PDB entry 8VKO | electron microscopy, 2.68 A resolution | chains A and C of the 6 polymer chains in the assembly

== Chain A (and C) ==
Protein: Spike glycoprotein
From: Severe acute respiratory syndrome coronavirus 2
Notes: chain C of this document is another copy of the same molecule, construct and numbering; everything in this record applies to it too
UniProtKB: P0DTC2 (SPIKE_SARS2); numbering as in UniProt; present here: 1-23, 27-143, 145-1207
Chain sequence (1284 residues; row label = number of the first residue in the row; note: 4 numbers in that range are skipped by the numbering (no residue carries them; nothing is unmodelled there)):
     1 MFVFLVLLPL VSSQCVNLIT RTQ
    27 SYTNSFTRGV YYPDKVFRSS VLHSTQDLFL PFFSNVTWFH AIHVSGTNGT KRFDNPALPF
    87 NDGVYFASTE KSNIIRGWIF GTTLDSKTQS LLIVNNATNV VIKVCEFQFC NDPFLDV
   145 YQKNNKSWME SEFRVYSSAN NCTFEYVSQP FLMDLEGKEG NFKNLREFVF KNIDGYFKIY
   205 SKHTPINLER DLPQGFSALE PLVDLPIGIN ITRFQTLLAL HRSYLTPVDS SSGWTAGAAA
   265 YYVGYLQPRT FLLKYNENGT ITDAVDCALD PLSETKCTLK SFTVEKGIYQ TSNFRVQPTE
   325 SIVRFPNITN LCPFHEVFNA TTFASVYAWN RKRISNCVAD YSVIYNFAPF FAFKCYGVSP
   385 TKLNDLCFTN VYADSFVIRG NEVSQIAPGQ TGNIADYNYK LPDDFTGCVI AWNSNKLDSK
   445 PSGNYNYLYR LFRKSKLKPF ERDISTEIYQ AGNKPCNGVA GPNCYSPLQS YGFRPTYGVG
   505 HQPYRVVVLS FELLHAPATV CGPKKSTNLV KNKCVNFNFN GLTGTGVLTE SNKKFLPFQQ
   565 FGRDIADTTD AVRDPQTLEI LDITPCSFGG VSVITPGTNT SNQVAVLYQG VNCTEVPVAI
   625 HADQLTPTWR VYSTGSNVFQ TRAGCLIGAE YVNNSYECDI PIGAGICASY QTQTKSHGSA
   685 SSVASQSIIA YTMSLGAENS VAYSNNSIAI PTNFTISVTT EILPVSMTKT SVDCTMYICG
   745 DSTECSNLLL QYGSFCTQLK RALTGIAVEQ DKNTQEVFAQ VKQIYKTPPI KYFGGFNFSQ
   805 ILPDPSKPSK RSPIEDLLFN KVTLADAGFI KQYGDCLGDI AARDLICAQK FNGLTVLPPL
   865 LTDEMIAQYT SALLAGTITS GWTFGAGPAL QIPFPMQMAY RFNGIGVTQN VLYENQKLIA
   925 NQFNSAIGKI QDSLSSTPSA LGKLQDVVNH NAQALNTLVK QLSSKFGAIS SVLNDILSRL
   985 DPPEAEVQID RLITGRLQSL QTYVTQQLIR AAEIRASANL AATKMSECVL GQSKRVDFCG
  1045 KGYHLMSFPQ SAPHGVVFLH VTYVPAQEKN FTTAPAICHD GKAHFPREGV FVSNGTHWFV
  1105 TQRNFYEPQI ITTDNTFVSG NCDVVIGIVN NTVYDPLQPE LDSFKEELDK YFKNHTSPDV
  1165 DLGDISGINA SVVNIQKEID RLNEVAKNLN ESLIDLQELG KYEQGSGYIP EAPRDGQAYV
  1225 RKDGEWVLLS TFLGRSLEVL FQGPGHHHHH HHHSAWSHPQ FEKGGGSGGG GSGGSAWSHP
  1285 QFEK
Not modelled in the structure: 1-13, 72-77, 145-152, 179-186, 250-255, 621-640, 676-690, 828-847, 1148-1288
Disulfide bonds: Cys15-Cys136, Cys131-Cys166, Cys291-Cys301, Cys336-Cys361, Cys379-Cys432, Cys391-Cys525, Cys480-Cys488, Cys538-Cys590, Cys617-Cys649, Cys662-Cys671, Cys738-Cys760, Cys743-Cys749, Cys1032-Cys1043, Cys1082-Cys1126
Glycans and other covalent adducts: N-acetylglucosamine (NAG) linked to Asn61, Asn122, Asn165, Asn234, Asn282, Asn331, Asn343, Asn709, Asn717, Asn801, Asn1074, Asn1098, Asn1134
Construct notes: conflict Ile19 (Thr in P0DTC2), Ser27 (Ala in P0DTC2), Ala83 (Val in P0DTC2), 44 further conflict positions vs the reference (P0DTC2) not listed; expression tag (1208-1288)
Curated features (UniProtKB/Swiss-Prot):
  - region: Asn280 to Cys301 (Putative superantigen), Asn448 to Phe456 (Immunodominant HLA epitope recognized by the CD8+), Ser816 to Tyr837 (Fusion peptide 1), Lys835 to Phe855 (Fusion peptide 2), Asp1163 to Glu1202 (Heptad repeat 2)
  - site: Arg815, Ser816 (Cleavage)
  - glycosylation: Asn17 (N-linked (GlcNAc...) (complex) asparagine), Asn61 (N-linked (GlcNAc...) (hybrid) asparagine), Asn74 (N-linked (GlcNAc...) (complex) asparagine), Asn122 (N-linked (GlcNAc...) (hybrid) asparagine), Asn149 (N-linked (GlcNAc...) (complex) asparagine), Asn165 (N-linked (GlcNAc...) (complex) asparagine), Asn234 (N-linked (GlcNAc...) (high mannose) asparagine), Asn282 (N-linked (GlcNAc...) (complex) asparagine), Thr323 (O-linked (GalNAc) threonine), Ser325 (O-linked (HexNAc...) serine), Asn331 (N-linked (GlcNAc...) (complex) asparagine), Asn343 (N-linked (GlcNAc...) (complex) asparagine), Asn603 (N-linked (GlcNAc...) (hybrid) asparagine), Asn616 (N-linked (GlcNAc...) (complex) asparagine), Asn657 (N-linked (GlcNAc...) (complex) asparagine), Thr676 (O-linked (GlcNAc...) threonine), Thr678 (O-linked (GlcNAc...) threonine), Asn709 (N-linked (GlcNAc...) (high mannose) asparagine), Asn717 (N-linked (GlcNAc...) (hybrid) asparagine), Asn801 (N-linked (GlcNAc...) (hybrid) asparagine) and 6 more in UniProt

== Interface between chain A and chain C ==
Residue-residue contacts - 150 pairs, chain A then chain C:
  Tyr38(A) with Phe562(C)
  Lys41(A) with Phe562(C); Gln563(C); Gln564(C), hydrogen bond (backbone-backbone); Phe565(C), hydrogen bond (backbone-backbone)
  Val42(A) with Gln563(C); Phe565(C); Gly566(C); Arg567(C)
  Phe43(A) with Lys557(C); Lys558(C); Phe559(C), hydrophobic; Gln563(C); Phe565(C), hydrogen bond (backbone-backbone); Gly566(C); Arg567(C), hydrogen bond (backbone-backbone)
  Arg44(A) with Arg567(C); Asp571(C), salt bridge
  Val47(A) with Ile569(C), hydrophobic
  Thr167(A) with Arg357(C), hydrogen bond (backbone-side chain)
  Glu169(A) with Asn360(C)
  Tyr200(A) with Pro521(C)
  Glu224(A) with Phe562(C)
  Pro225(A) with Phe562(C), hydrophobic
  Pro230(A) with Pro521(C), hydrophobic
  Gly232(A) with His519(C)
  Asn282(A) with Lys558(C); Leu560(C)
  Gly283(A) with Gln563(C)
  Thr284(A) with Leu560(C)
  Asp737(A) with Asn317(C), hydrogen bond; Arg319(C), salt bridge
  Met740(A) with Arg319(C), hydrogen bond; Phe592(C), hydrophobic
  Gln755(A) with Ser968(C); Lys969(C), hydrogen bond (backbone-backbone); Phe970(C)
  Tyr756(A) with Gln965(C), hydrogen bond (backbone-side chain); Ser968(C), hydrogen bond (backbone-side chain); Phe970(C), hydrophobic
  Gly757(A) with Gln965(C); Ser968(C)
  Ser758(A) with Thr961(C); Gln965(C), hydrogen bond (backbone-side chain)
  Phe759(A) with Gln965(C); Ser1003(C)
  Gln762(A) with Thr961(C)
  Arg765(A) with Gln957(C), hydrogen bond
  Lys786(A) with Gly700(C); Ala701(C), hydrogen bond (backbone-backbone)
  Gln787(A) with Ala701(C); Asn703(C)
  Ile788(A) with Leu699(C), hydrophobic; Gly700(C); Ala701(C), hydrogen bond (backbone-backbone); Glu702(C); Asn703(C), hydrogen bond (backbone-backbone)
  Tyr789(A) with Asn703(C); Val705(C), hydrophobic
  Lys790(A) with Glu702(C); Asn703(C)
  Pro792(A) with Tyr707(C), hydrophobic
  Tyr796(A) with Tyr707(C)
  Phe797(A) with Tyr707(C), hydrophobic
  Asp848(A) with Asp568(C)
  Leu849(A) with Ile569(C), hydrophobic
  Ala852(A) with Asp568(C); Thr572(C)
  Lys854(A) with Phe592(C)
  Phe855(A) with Thr588(C); Pro589(C)
  Gly857(A) with Phe592(C)
  Thr859(A) with Phe592(C)
  Leu861(A) with Gln613(C)
  Pro862(A) with Ala647(C), hydrophobic
  Pro863(A) with Ala668(C), hydrogen bond (backbone-backbone)
  Leu864(A) with Pro665(C), hydrophobic; Gly667(C); Ala668(C); Gly669(C), hydrogen bond (backbone-backbone); Met697(C)
  Leu865(A) with Met697(C), hydrophobic
  Thr866(A) with Arg646(C); Ala668(C)
  Glu868(A) with Arg646(C), salt bridge
  Met869(A) with Gly669(C); Met697(C), hydrophobic; Leu699(C)
  Gln872(A) with Leu699(C)
  Tyr873(A) with Leu699(C), hydrogen bond (side chain-backbone)
  Thr883(A) with Val705(C); Tyr707(C)
  Trp886(A) with Tyr1047(C)
  Gly889(A) with Asp1041(C); Lys1045(C), hydrogen bond (backbone-side chain)
  Ala890(A) with Gly1046(C); Tyr1047(C); Pro1069(C)
  Pro892(A) with Pro1069(C); Glu1072(C)
  Ala893(A) with Val705(C), hydrophobic
  Leu894(A) with Ala713(C); Pro715(C), hydrophobic; Glu1072(C)
  Gln895(A) with Val705(C); Ala706(C); Ser711(C); Ile712(C); Ala713(C), hydrogen bond (backbone-backbone); Asn1074(C), hydrogen bond
  Ile896(A) with Tyr707(C); Ile712(C), hydrophobic
  Pro897(A) with Tyr707(C), hydrophobic; Ser708(C); Asn709(C); Ser711(C); Thr1077(C)
  Phe898(A) with Tyr707(C), hydrogen bond (backbone-side chain)
  Met900(A) with Thr1077(C), hydrogen bond; Ala1078(C); Val1094(C), hydrophobic
  Tyr904(A) with Val1094(C); Arg1107(C)
  Asn907(A) with Arg1107(C)
  Gln913(A) with Pro1090(C); Arg1107(C)
  Asn914(A) with Phe1089(C); Phe1121(C); Ser1123(C), hydrogen bond
  Tyr917(A) with Pro1079(C), hydrophobic; Phe1089(C), hydrophobic
  Glu918(A) with Ser1123(C); Val1128(C)
  Val963(A) with Ala570(C), hydrophobic
  Asp994(A) with Arg995(C), salt bridge
  Gln1005(A) with Gln1002(C); Thr1006(C)
  Thr1009(A) with Thr1009(C)
  Leu1012(A) with Gln1010(C)
  Arg1019(A) with Glu1017(C)
  Thr1027(A) with Arg1039(C)
  Ser1030(A) with Val1040(C); Asp1041(C)
  Glu1031(A) with Arg1039(C), salt bridge; Val1040(C)
  Leu1034(A) with Val1040(C); Asp1041(C)
  Gly1035(A) with Val1040(C)
  Arg1039(A) with Arg1039(C)
  Glu1111(A) with Ser1123(C)
Other interface residues (no listed pair), chain A (103 interface residues in all): His49, Cys166, Phe168, Gly199, Gly744, Asp745, Lys764, Glu773, Gln784, Asn856, Leu858, Thr887, Pro899, Thr912, Gln920, Lys964, Asn978, Leu1001, Ile1013, Gln1113, Leu1141, Glu1144
Other interface residues (no listed pair), chain C (94 interface residues in all): Gln314, Thr547, Thr549, Asp574, Ile666, Ile670, Cys671, Ser704, Asn710, Ile1013, Val1068, Val1122, Val1129, Ile1130, Leu1141, Leu1145

== Summary ==
Chain A and chain C form an interface of 103 and 94 residues respectively; the contacts include 24 hydrogen
bonds and 5 salt bridges. Polar pairs include Arg44(A)-Asp571(C), Asp737(A)-Arg319(C) and Glu868(A)-Arg646(C).
Chain A and chain C are both Spike glycoprotein (Severe acute respiratory syndrome coronavirus 2); the
structure, Cryo-EM structure of SARS-CoV-2 XBB.1.5 spike protein in complex with human ACE2, was determined by
electron microscopy together with 8VKK, 8VKL, 8VKM, 8VKN and 8VKP from the same study.
